PDB entry 3WB0 | X-ray diffraction, 1.91 A resolution | chains B and C of the 4 polymer chains in the assembly

Chain B (and C):
Name: Uncharacterized protein MJ0488
From: Methanocaldococcus jannaschii
Notes: EC 2.7.7.-; chain C of this document is another copy of the same molecule, construct and numbering; everything in this record applies to it too
UniProtKB: Q57912 (Y488_METJA); residues 3-158 here = UniProt positions 3-158
Chain sequence (166 residues; numbered 1 to 166; the number before each row is that of its first residue):
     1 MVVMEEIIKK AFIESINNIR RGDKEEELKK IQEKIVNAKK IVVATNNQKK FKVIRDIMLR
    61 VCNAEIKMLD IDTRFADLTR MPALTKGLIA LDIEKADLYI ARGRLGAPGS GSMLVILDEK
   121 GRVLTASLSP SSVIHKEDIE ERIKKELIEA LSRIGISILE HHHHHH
Not modelled in the structure: 1, 159-166 (chain C: 1, 160-166)
Sequence notes: expression tag (1-2, 159-166)
Residues lining bound ligands:
  - FEG (5'-O-[(S)-{[2-(carboxymethyl)-6-hydroxy-3,5-dimethylpyridin-4-yl]oxy}(hydroxy)phosphoryl]guanosine), molecule 1: Arg-20, Arg-21, Gly-22, Asp-23
  - FEG, molecule 2: Lys-50, Asp-77, Lys-86, Arg-102, Gly-103, Arg-104, Gly-111, Ser-112, Pro-130, Ser-131, Ser-132, His-135, Glu-137, Asp-138, Ile-139, Arg-142

Chain B / chain C interface:
Pairs across the interface - 36 pairs, chain B then chain C:
  Glu-5(B) / Asp-92(C)
  Glu-5(B) / Ile-93(C)
  Glu-5(B) / Glu-94(C)
  Glu-5(B) / Lys-95(C)
  Ile-8(B) / Asp-92(C)
  Ile-8(B) / Ile-93(C)  hydrophobic
  Lys-9(B) / Asp-70(C)  salt bridge
  Lys-9(B) / Ile-93(C)
  Lys-9(B) / Glu-94(C)  salt bridge
  Phe-12(B) / Ile-93(C)  hydrophobic
  Ile-16(B) / Phe-75(C)  hydrophobic
  Asp-70(B) / Lys-9(C)  salt bridge
  Ile-71(B) / Ile-13(C)  hydrophobic
  Ile-71(B) / Ile-16(C)  hydrophobic
  Phe-75(B) / Ile-16(C)  hydrophobic
  Leu-91(B) / Lys-120(C)  hydrogen bond (backbone-side chain)
  Leu-91(B) / Arg-122(C)
  Asp-92(B) / Glu-5(C)
  Asp-92(B) / Ile-8(C)
  Asp-92(B) / Phe-12(C)
  Asp-92(B) / Arg-122(C)  salt bridge
  Ile-93(B) / Glu-5(C)
  Ile-93(B) / Ile-8(C)
  Ile-93(B) / Lys-9(C)
  Ile-93(B) / Phe-12(C)  hydrophobic
  Glu-94(B) / Glu-5(C)
  Glu-94(B) / Lys-120(C)  hydrogen bond (backbone-side chain)
  Tyr-99(B) / Lys-120(C)
  Glu-119(B) / Lys-120(C)
  Lys-120(B) / Leu-91(C)  hydrogen bond (side chain-backbone)
  Lys-120(B) / Glu-94(C)  hydrogen bond (side chain-backbone)
  Lys-120(B) / Lys-95(C)
  Lys-120(B) / Tyr-99(C)  hydrogen bond
  Lys-120(B) / Glu-119(C)
  Arg-122(B) / Leu-91(C)
  Arg-122(B) / Asp-92(C)  salt bridge
Other interface residues (no listed pair), chain B (19 interface residues in all): Ile-13, Ile-89, Lys-95
Other interface residues (no listed pair), chain C (19 interface residues in all): Ile-71, Ile-89

Overview:
Chain B and chain C each contribute 19 residues to their interface; the contacts include 5 hydrogen bonds and
5 salt bridges. Polar pairs include Lys-9(B)/Asp-70(C), Lys-9(B)/Glu-94(C) and Asp-92(B)/Arg-122(C). Chain B
binds compound FEG.
Both chains are Uncharacterized protein MJ0488 (Methanocaldococcus jannaschii). Entry 3WB0 (HcgB from
Methanocaldococcus jannaschii in complex with light-decomposed FeGP cofactor of [Fe]-hydrogenase) was
determined by X-ray diffraction together with 3WB1 and 3WB2 from the same study.
